1TWC - chains A and B of the 10 polymer chains in the assembly; structure by X-ray diffraction, 3.00 A resolution.

== Chain A ==
Protein: DNA-directed RNA polymerase II largest subunit
From: Saccharomyces cerevisiae
Notes: EC 2.7.7.6
UniProt: P04050 (RPB1_YEAST); numbering as in UniProt (aligned over 1-1733)
Chain sequence (1733 residues; each row starts with the number of its first residue):
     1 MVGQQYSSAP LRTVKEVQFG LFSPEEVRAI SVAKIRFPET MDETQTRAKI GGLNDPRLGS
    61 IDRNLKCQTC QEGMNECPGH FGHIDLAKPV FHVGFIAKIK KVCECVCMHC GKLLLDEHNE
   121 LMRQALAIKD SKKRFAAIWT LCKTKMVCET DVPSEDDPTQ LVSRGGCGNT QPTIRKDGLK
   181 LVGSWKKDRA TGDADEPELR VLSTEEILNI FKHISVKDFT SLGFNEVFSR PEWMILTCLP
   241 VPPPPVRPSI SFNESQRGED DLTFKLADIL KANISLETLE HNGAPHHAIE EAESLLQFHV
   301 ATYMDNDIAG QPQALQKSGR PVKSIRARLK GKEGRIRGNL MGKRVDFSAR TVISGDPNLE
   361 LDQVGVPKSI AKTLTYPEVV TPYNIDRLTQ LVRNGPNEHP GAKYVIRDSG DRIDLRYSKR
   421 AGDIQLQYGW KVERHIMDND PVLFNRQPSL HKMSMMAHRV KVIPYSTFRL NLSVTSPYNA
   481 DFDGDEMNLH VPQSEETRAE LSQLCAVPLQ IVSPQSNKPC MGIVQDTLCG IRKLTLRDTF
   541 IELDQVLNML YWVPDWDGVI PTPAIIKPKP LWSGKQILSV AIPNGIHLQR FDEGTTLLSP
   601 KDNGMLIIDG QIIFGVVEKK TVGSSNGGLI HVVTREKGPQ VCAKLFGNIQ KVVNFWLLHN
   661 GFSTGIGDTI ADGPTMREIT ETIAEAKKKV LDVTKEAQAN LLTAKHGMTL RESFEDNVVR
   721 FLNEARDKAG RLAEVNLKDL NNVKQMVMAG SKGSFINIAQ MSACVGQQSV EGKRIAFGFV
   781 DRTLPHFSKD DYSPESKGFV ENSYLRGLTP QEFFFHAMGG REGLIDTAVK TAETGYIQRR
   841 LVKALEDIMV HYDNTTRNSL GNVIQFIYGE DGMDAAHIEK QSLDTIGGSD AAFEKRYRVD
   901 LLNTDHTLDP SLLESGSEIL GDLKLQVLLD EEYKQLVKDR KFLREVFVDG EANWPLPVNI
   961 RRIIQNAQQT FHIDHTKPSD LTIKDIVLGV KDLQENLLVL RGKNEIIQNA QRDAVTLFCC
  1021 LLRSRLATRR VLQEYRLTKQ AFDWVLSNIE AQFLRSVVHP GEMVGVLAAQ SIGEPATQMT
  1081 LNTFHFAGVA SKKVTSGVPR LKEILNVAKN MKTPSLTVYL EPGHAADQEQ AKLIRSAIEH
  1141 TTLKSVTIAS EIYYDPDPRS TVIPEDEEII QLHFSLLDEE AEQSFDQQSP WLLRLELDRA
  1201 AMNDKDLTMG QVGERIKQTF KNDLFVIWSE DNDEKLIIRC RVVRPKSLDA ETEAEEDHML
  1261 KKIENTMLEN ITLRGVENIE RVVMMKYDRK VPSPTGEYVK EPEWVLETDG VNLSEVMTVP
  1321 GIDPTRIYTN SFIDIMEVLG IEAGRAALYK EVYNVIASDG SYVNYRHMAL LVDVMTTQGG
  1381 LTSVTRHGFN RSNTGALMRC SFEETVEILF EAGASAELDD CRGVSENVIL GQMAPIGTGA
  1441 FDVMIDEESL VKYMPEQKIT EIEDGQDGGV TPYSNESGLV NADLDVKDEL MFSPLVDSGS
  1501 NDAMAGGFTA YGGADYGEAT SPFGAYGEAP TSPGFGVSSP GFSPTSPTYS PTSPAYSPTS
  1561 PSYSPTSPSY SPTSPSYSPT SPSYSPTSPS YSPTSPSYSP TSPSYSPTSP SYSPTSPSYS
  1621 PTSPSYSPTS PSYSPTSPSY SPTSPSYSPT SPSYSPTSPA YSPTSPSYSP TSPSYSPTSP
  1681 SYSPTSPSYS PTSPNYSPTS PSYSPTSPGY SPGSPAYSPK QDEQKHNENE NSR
Disordered / not traced: 1-2, 249-260, 306-323, 330-345, 1082-1091, 1174-1175, 1177-1186, 1244-1253, 1386-1404, 1451-1733
Ion coordination: Zn2+ site 1: Cys70, Cys77, His80; Zn2+ site 2: Cys107, Cys110, Cys148, Cys167; Mn2+ site 1: Asp481, Asp483, Asp485 (together with GTP); Mn2+ site 2: Asp481, Asp483 (together with GTP) (shared with Asp837(B) of chain B)
Ligand contacts: GTP (guanosine-5'-triphosphate): Asp481, Asp483, Asp485, Lys752, Gly753
Curated features (UniProtKB/Swiss-Prot):
  - region: Pro248 to Asp260 (Lid loop), Asn306 to Lys323 (Rudder loop), Pro810 to Glu822 (Bridging helix)
  - binding site (Zn(2+)): Cys67, Cys70, Cys77, His80, Cys107, Cys110, Cys148, Cys167
  - binding site (Mg(2+)): Asp481, Asp483, Asp485
  - modified residue: Thr1471 (Phosphothreonine)
  - cross-link (Glycyl lysine isopeptide (Lys-Gly)): Lys695 (interchain with G-Cter in ubiquitin), Lys1246 (interchain with G-Cter in ubiquitin), Lys1350 (interchain with G-Cter in ubiquitin)

== Chain B ==
Protein: DNA-directed RNA polymerase II 140 kDa polypeptide
From: Saccharomyces cerevisiae
Notes: EC 2.7.7.6
UniProt: P08518 (RPB2_YEAST); residues 1-1224 here = UniProt positions 1-1224
Chain sequence (1224 residues; each row starts with the number of its first residue):
     1 MSDLANSEKY YDEDPYGFED ESAPITAEDS WAVISAFFRE KGLVSQQLDS FNQFVDYTLQ
    61 DIICEDSTLI LEQLAQHTTE SDNISRKYEI SFGKIYVTKP MVNESDGVTH ALYPQEARLR
   121 NLTYSSGLFV DVKKRTYEAI DVPGRELKYE LIAEESEDDS ESGKVFIGRL PIMLRSKNCY
   181 LSEATESDLY KLKECPFDMG GYFIINGSEK VLIAQERSAG NIVQVFKKAA PSPISHVAEI
   241 RSALEKGSRF ISTLQVKLYG REGSSARTIK ATLPYIKQDI PIVIIFRALG IIPDGEILEH
   301 ICYDVNDWQM LEMLKPCVED GFVIQDRETA LDFIGRRGTA LGIKKEKRIQ YAKDILQKEF
   361 LPHITQLEGF ESRKAFFLGY MINRLLLCAL DRKDQDDRDH FGKKRLDLAG PLLAQLFKTL
   421 FKKLTKDIFR YMQRTVEEAH DFNMKLAINA KTITSGLKYA LATGNWGEQK KAMSSRAGVS
   481 QVLNRYTYSS TLSHLRRTNT PIGRDGKLAK PRQLHNTHWG LVCPAETPEG QACGLVKNLS
   541 LMSCISVGTD PMPIITFLSE WGMEPLEDYV PHQSPDATRV FVNGVWHGVH RNPARLMETL
   601 RTLRRKGDIN PEVSMIRDIR EKELKIFTDA GRVYRPLFIV EDDESLGHKE LKVRKGHIAK
   661 LMATEYQDIE GGFEDVEEYT WSSLLNEGLV EYIDAEEEES ILIAMQPEDL EPAEANEEND
   721 LDVDPAKRIR VSHHATTFTH CEIHPSMILG VAASIIPFPD HNQSPRNTYQ SAMGKQAMGV
   781 FLTNYNVRMD TMANILYYPQ KPLGTTRAME YLKFRELPAG QNAIVAIACY SGYNQEDSMI
   841 MNQSSIDRGL FRSLFFRSYM DQEKKYGMSI TETFEKPQRT NTLRMKHGTY DKLDDDGLIA
   901 PGVRVSGEDV IIGKTTPISP DEEELGQRTA YHSKRDASTP LRSTENGIVD QVLVTTNQDG
   961 LKFVKVRVRT TKIPQIGDKF ASRHGQKGTI GITYRREDMP FTAEGIVPDL IINPHAIPSR
  1021 MTVAHLIECL LSKVAALSGN EGDASPFTDI TVEGISKLLR EHGYQSRGFE VMYNGHTGKK
  1081 LMAQIFFGPT YYQRLRHMVD DKIHARARGP MQVLTRQPVE GRSRDGGLRF GEMERDCMIA
  1141 HGAASFLKER LMEASDAFRV HICGICGLMT VIAKLNHNQF ECKGCDNKID IYQIHIPYAA
  1201 KLLFQELMAM NITPRLYTDR SRDF
Disordered / not traced: 1-17, 71-88, 139-163, 438-445, 468-476, 503-508, 669-677, 713-721, 917-932, 1111-1126
Ion coordination: Mn2+: Asp837 (together with GTP) (shared with Asp481(A), Asp483(A) of chain A); Zn2+: Cys1163, Cys1166, Cys1182, Cys1185
Ligand contacts: GTP (guanosine-5'-triphosphate): Arg766, Tyr769, Asp837, Gln986, Lys987, Ser1019, Arg1020

== Chain A / chain B interface ==
Pairs across the interface (348):
  Gly3(A) with Arg1159(B)
  Gln5(A) with Arg1159(B), hydrogen bond (backbone-side chain); Leu1175(B); Asn1176(B), hydrogen bond
  Tyr6(A) with Arg1159(B); Leu1175(B)
  Ser7(A) with Arg1159(B); His1161(B); Phe1180(B); Gln1193(B)
  Ser8(A) with Asn1178(B), hydrogen bond; Phe1180(B)
  Ala9(A) with Tyr1192(B); Gln1193(B)
  Pro10(A) with Ile1191(B); Tyr1192(B); Gln1193(B), hydrogen bond (backbone-backbone)
  Leu11(A) with Gln1193(B); His1195(B)
  Arg12(A) with Tyr1192(B); Gln1193(B), hydrogen bond (backbone-backbone); Ile1194(B); Thr1218(B)
  Thr13(A) with Thr1218(B)
  Val14(A) with Tyr1217(B)
  Lys15(A) with Tyr1217(B), hydrogen bond (backbone-backbone); Thr1218(B); Arg1220(B), hydrogen bond (backbone-side chain)
  Glu16(A) with Arg1215(B); Leu1216(B); Tyr1217(B), hydrogen bond (backbone-backbone); Asp1219(B); Arg1220(B); Arg1222(B), salt bridge
  Val17(A) with Arg1215(B); Leu1216(B), hydrophobic
  Gln18(A) with Thr1213(B); Arg1215(B), hydrogen bond (backbone-backbone)
  Phe19(A) with Thr1213(B); Pro1214(B), hydrophobic
  Gly20(A) with Ile1212(B); Thr1213(B), hydrogen bond (backbone-backbone)
  Leu21(A) with Asn1211(B); Thr1213(B)
  Phe22(A) with Met1208(B), hydrophobic; Asn1211(B), hydrogen bond (backbone-backbone); Thr1213(B)
  Glu26(A) with Leu1168(B); Arg1215(B), salt bridge
  Ala29(A) with Lys1183(B); Gly1184(B)
  Ile30(A) with Lys1183(B)
  Ser31(A) with Lys1183(B)
  Gln68(A) with Ile1172(B)
  Thr69(A) with Lys1174(B); His1177(B)
  Cys70(A) with Ile1172(B), hydrophobic
  Gln71(A) with Asn1176(B), hydrogen bond; His1177(B), hydrogen bond
  Glu72(A) with Ala1173(B); Leu1175(B)
  Asn75(A) with Phe1158(B)
  Pro78(A) with Lys1201(B), hydrogen bond (backbone-side chain); Gln1205(B)
  Phe81(A) with Gln1205(B); Met1208(B), hydrophobic; Ala1209(B)
  His92(A) with Met1210(B)
  Phe228(A) with Arg1215(B)
  Trp233(A) with Asn1211(B)
  Leu236(A) with Asn1211(B)
  Pro240(A) with Met1208(B); Ala1209(B); Asn1211(B)
  Pro245(A) with Tyr1198(B); Lys1201(B); Leu1202(B)
  Val246(A) with Gln1205(B); Glu1206(B)
  Ile325(A) with Ala1209(B), hydrophobic; Met1210(B), hydrophobic
  Ala327(A) with Glu1206(B)
  Arg328(A) with Glu1206(B), hydrogen bond (backbone-side chain)
  Asp346(A) with Arg1106(B); Arg1150(B), hydrogen bond (backbone-side chain)
  Phe347(A) with Arg1106(B), hydrogen bond (backbone-backbone); Ala1107(B)
  Ser348(A) with Ala1105(B); Arg1106(B); Leu1128(B); Arg1150(B)
  Ala349(A) with His1104(B); Leu1128(B)
  Arg350(A) with Lys1102(B); Ile1103(B); His1104(B), hydrogen bond (backbone-backbone); Gly1127(B); Leu1128(B)
  Thr351(A) with Ile1103(B)
  Val352(A) with Lys1102(B)
  Gly355(A) with Tyr833(B)
  Asp356(A) with Tyr833(B), hydrogen bond
  Pro357(A) with Ser831(B); Gly832(B); Tyr833(B), hydrophobic
  Asn358(A) with Tyr833(B), hydrogen bond
  Ile370(A) with Ile1103(B), hydrophobic
  Thr373(A) with Ala1105(B); Ala1107(B)
  Leu374(A) with Ala1107(B), hydrophobic
  Tyr404(A) with Gly1109(B)
  Arg412(A) with Gly1109(B)
  Leu443(A) with Met1138(B), hydrophobic; Phe1146(B), hydrophobic
  Asn445(A) with Glu1134(B)
  Gln447(A) with Arg1129(B); Glu1134(B), hydrogen bond
  Ser449(A) with Met1133(B); Glu1134(B), hydrogen bond; Cys1137(B)
  Leu450(A) with Met1133(B), hydrophobic
  His451(A) with Cys1137(B), hydrogen bond (backbone-side chain)
  Lys452(A) with Cys1137(B); His1141(B), hydrogen bond (backbone-side chain)
  Met455(A) with Phe1130(B), hydrophobic; Glu1134(B); Met1138(B), hydrophobic; His1141(B), hydrogen bond (backbone-side chain)
  Tyr465(A) with Ile976(B), hydrophobic
  Ser466(A) with Val1099(B); Ile1103(B)
  Thr467(A) with Ile976(B); Val1099(B)
  Arg469(A) with Tyr833(B); Ile976(B); Gly991(B), hydrogen bond (side chain-backbone)
  Leu472(A) with Gln835(B); Glu836(B)
  Thr475(A) with Glu836(B)
  Asp481(A) with Glu836(B); Asp837(B)
  Phe482(A) with Gln835(B); Glu836(B), hydrogen bond (backbone-backbone); Asp837(B); Ser838(B); Thr989(B), hydrogen bond (backbone-side chain)
  Asp483(A) with Asp837(B), hydrogen bond (backbone-backbone); Gln986(B), hydrogen bond; Lys987(B), salt bridge
  Gly484(A) with Thr989(B); Lys1102(B)
  Glu486(A) with Lys1102(B)
  Asn488(A) with Leu1128(B)
  His490(A) with Arg1129(B); Arg1150(B), hydrogen bond
  Pro492(A) with Glu1149(B)
  Gln493(A) with Glu1149(B), hydrogen bond (backbone-side chain)
  Ser494(A) with Glu1149(B), hydrogen bond
  Thr497(A) with Ser1145(B); Phe1146(B); Glu1149(B), hydrogen bond
  Glu500(A) with Ala1143(B); Ala1144(B); Ser1145(B), hydrogen bond (side chain-backbone); Phe1146(B), hydrogen bond (side chain-backbone)
  Leu504(A) with His1141(B)
  Cys505(A) with Met1138(B), hydrophobic; His1141(B)
  Gln510(A) with His1141(B)
  Val524(A) with Gln835(B)
  Gln525(A) with Gln835(B); Glu836(B), hydrogen bond (side chain-backbone); His1015(B)
  Asp526(A) with Cys829(B), hydrogen bond; Gly832(B); Gln835(B), hydrogen bond (backbone-side chain); Asn1013(B), hydrogen bond; His1015(B), salt bridge
  Cys529(A) with His1015(B)
  Leu657(A) with Cys829(B), hydrophobic
  Leu658(A) with Tyr830(B), hydrophobic; Ser831(B); Asn1074(B), hydrogen bond (backbone-side chain); Leu1081(B)
  His659(A) with Asn1074(B); Thr1077(B)
  Asn660(A) with Leu1081(B); Met1082(B), hydrogen bond (backbone-backbone); Ala1083(B), hydrogen bond (backbone-backbone)
  Gly661(A) with Ala1083(B)
  Phe662(A) with Ala828(B); Cys829(B), hydrogen bond (backbone-backbone); Pro1014(B), hydrophobic
  Ser663(A) with Ile827(B), hydrogen bond (side chain-backbone); Gln1084(B); Ile1085(B); Phe1086(B), hydrogen bond (side chain-backbone)
  Thr664(A) with Ile827(B); Pro1014(B); Ile1017(B); Phe1086(B)
  Gly665(A) with Leu1026(B); Phe1086(B)
  Ile666(A) with Leu1026(B), hydrophobic; Val1052(B), hydrophobic; Arg1067(B); Phe1086(B)
  Asp668(A) with Phe1069(B)
  Ile670(A) with Arg1067(B)
  Lys687(A) with Val731(B)
  Met746(A) with Pro1014(B); His1015(B), hydrogen bond; Pro1018(B), hydrophobic
  Ser751(A) with His1015(B), hydrogen bond
  Lys752(A) with His1015(B); Pro1018(B); Ser1019(B)
  Asn757(A) with Pro1018(B); Ser1019(B); Met1021(B)
  Gln760(A) with Met1021(B)
  Met761(A) with Pro1018(B); Met1021(B), hydrophobic
  Glu771(A) with Lys510(B), salt bridge
  Ile775(A) with Asn516(B)
  Ala776(A) with Asn516(B)
  Gly778(A) with His515(B); Asn516(B)
  Phe779(A) with Asn516(B); Thr517(B); Glu698(B); Glu699(B)
  Val780(A) with Glu699(B), hydrogen bond (backbone-side chain)
  Arg782(A) with Glu698(B), hydrogen bond (side chain-backbone); Glu699(B), hydrogen bond (side chain-backbone); Ile701(B), hydrogen bond (side chain-backbone); Leu702(B)
  Thr783(A) with Asn516(B)
  Leu784(A) with Trp519(B), hydrophobic
  Pro785(A) with Glu698(B); Ile701(B); Leu702(B); Ile703(B), hydrogen bond (backbone-backbone)
  His786(A) with Trp519(B), hydrogen bond; Ile703(B), hydrogen bond (side chain-backbone); Met705(B); Glu742(B), salt bridge
  Phe787(A) with Leu702(B)
  Glu795(A) with Val731(B)
  Glu801(A) with Ile729(B)
  Asn802(A) with Arg728(B); Ile729(B), hydrogen bond (side chain-backbone)
  Tyr804(A) with His761(B), hydrogen bond (backbone-side chain); Asn762(B); Gln763(B); Met1021(B), hydrophobic; Val1023(B), hydrophobic
  Leu805(A) with His761(B), hydrogen bond (backbone-side chain); Val1023(B), hydrophobic; Val1052(B), hydrophobic
  Arg806(A) with Pro725(B), hydrogen bond (side chain-backbone); Ala726(B); Lys727(B), hydrogen bond (side chain-backbone); Arg728(B); Ile729(B); His761(B)
  Gly807(A) with Arg728(B); Asp760(B); His761(B), hydrogen bond (backbone-side chain)
  Leu808(A) with Arg728(B), hydrogen bond (backbone-side chain); Asp760(B), hydrogen bond (backbone-backbone); Phe1047(B)
  Thr809(A) with Ile729(B); Phe1047(B)
  Pro810(A) with Trp519(B); Met705(B), hydrophobic; Pro745(B), hydrophobic; Phe1047(B), hydrophobic
  Phe813(A) with Ile748(B), hydrophobic; Leu749(B), hydrophobic; Pro759(B); Asn767(B); Phe1047(B), hydrophobic
  Phe814(A) with Leu514(B), hydrophobic; His515(B); Trp519(B), hydrophobic; Pro524(B), hydrophobic
  His816(A) with Gln763(B); Ser764(B), hydrogen bond (side chain-backbone)
  Ala817(A) with Leu514(B); Ser764(B)
  Met818(A) with Leu514(B); Asn516(B)
  Arg821(A) with Arg512(B), hydrogen bond (side chain-backbone); Gln513(B); Leu514(B); Pro524(B), hydrogen bond (side chain-backbone); Thr527(B); Gly534(B)
  Glu822(A) with Gln513(B)
  Leu824(A) with Thr768(B); Tyr769(B), hydrophobic
  Ile825(A) with Arg512(B); Gln513(B)
  Gln838(A) with Met1133(B)
  Arg839(A) with Met1133(B)
  Val842(A) with Asp1136(B)
  Glu846(A) with Arg1135(B), salt bridge; Asp1136(B)
  Met1063(A) with Ile1139(B)
  Val1066(A) with Asp1136(B)
  Gln1070(A) with Cys1137(B); Ala1140(B)
  Lys1261(A) with Glu312(B), salt bridge; Lys315(B)
  Asn1265(A) with Gly263(B), hydrogen bond (side chain-backbone)
  Glu1269(A) with Glu262(B); Gly263(B)
  Leu1409(A) with Leu1207(B), hydrophobic; Ile1212(B)
  Phe1410(A) with Met1210(B), hydrophobic; Ile1212(B), hydrophobic
  Asp1420(A) with Arg1220(B), hydrogen bond (backbone-side chain)
  Cys1421(A) with Arg1220(B), hydrogen bond (backbone-side chain)
  Arg1422(A) with Arg1220(B)
  Val1424(A) with Ile1139(B), hydrophobic
  Ser1425(A) with Arg1135(B), hydrogen bond
  Val1428(A) with Leu1151(B); Met1152(B)
  Ile1429(A) with Pro1197(B); Ala1200(B)
  Leu1430(A) with His1195(B); Ile1196(B); Pro1197(B); Phe1204(B), hydrophobic
  Gly1431(A) with Lys1148(B), hydrogen bond (backbone-side chain); Met1152(B); Pro1197(B)
  Gln1432(A) with Lys1148(B)
  Met1433(A) with Ala1144(B), hydrophobic; Ser1145(B); Lys1148(B)
  Ala1434(A) with Ala1144(B)
  Ile1436(A) with Ala1144(B), hydrophobic
  Gly1437(A) with Gly1142(B)
  Thr1438(A) with Gly1142(B), hydrogen bond (backbone-backbone); Ala1144(B)
  Gly1439(A) with Ala1144(B)
Other interface residues (no listed pair), chain A (195 interface residues in all): Val27, Glu76, Gly79, His80, Cys238, Leu239, Pro242, Pro243, Tyr303, Met304, Ile353, Ser354, Pro448, Glu496, Leu501, Thr527, Gly667, Thr680, Asn742, Gly753, Ser788, Gln811, Gly820, Ala828, His1258, Val1406, Leu1418
Other interface residues (no listed pair), chain B (175 interface residues in all): Ser264, Glu319, Asp397, His400, His518, Gly530, Cys533, Ala695, Ser700, Arg730, Pro765, Asn834, Gly977, Lys979, Gly988, Ile1027, Leu1030, His1076, Lys1080, Asp1100, Cys1166, Thr1170, Val1171, Leu1203

== Summary ==
195 residues of chain A and 175 residues of chain B are in contact, with 72 hydrogen bonds and 8 salt bridges.
Polar pairs include Glu16(A)-Arg1222(B), Glu26(A)-Arg1215(B) and Asp483(A)-Lys987(B). GTP is bound between
chain A and chain B.
Chain A is DNA-directed RNA polymerase II largest subunit and chain B is DNA-directed RNA polymerase II 140
kDa polypeptide, both from Saccharomyces cerevisiae; the structure, RNA polymerase II complexed with GTP, was
determined by X-ray diffraction, deposited together with 1R9S, 1R9T, 1TWA, 1TWF, 1TWG and 1TWH.
